PDB entry 8RR1 | electron microscopy, 2.93 A resolution | chains F and T of the 7 polymer chains in the assembly

# Chain F
Protein: tRNA methyltransferase 10 homolog C
Organism: Homo sapiens
Notes: EC 2.1.1.-, 2.1.1.218, 2.1.1.221
UniProt: Q7L0Y3 (TM10C_HUMAN); residue numbers follow UniProt; this construct covers 92-403
Amino-acid sequence (315 residues; each row starts with the number of its first residue):
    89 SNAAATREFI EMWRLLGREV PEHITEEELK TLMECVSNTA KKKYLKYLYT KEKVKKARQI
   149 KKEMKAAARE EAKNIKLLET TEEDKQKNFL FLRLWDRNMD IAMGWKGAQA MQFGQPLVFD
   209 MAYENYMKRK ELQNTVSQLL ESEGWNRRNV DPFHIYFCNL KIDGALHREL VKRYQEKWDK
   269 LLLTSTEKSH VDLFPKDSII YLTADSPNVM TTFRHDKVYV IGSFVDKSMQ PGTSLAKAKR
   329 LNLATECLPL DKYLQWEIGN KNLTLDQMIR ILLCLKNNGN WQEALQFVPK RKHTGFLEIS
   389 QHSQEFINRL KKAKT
Unresolved in the structure: 89-91, 157-174, 386-403
Construct notes: expression tag (89-91)
Residues lining bound ligands: S-adenosylhomocysteine (SAH): Leu-290, Thr-291, Ala-292, Asp-293, Val-308, Ile-309, Gly-310, Phe-312, Val-313, Asp-314, Ser-322, Glu-334, Cys-335, Leu-336, Leu-338, Lys-349, Asn-350, Leu-351, Leu-353, Met-356
Swiss-Prot annotation at these positions:
  - natural variant: Arg-181 (R181L: In COXPD30), Thr-272 (T272A: In COXPD30)
  - mutagenesis: Asp-314 (D314N: Abolished mitochondrial tRNA methylation. Does not affect mitochondrial tRNA 5'-end processing)

# Chain T
Molecule: Human mitochondrial tRNA-Tyr precursor with 3' trailer
Sequence (90 nucleotides; numbered 1 to 90; the number before each row is that of its first residue):
     1 GGUAAAAUGG CUGAGUGAAG CAUUGGACUG UAAAUCUAAA GACAGGGGUU AGGCCUCUUU
    61 UUACCAGCUC CGAGGUGAUU UUCAAGCUCG
Unresolved in the structure: 16-17, 75-86

# How chain F and chain T interact
Pairs across the interface - 94 pairs, chain F then chain T:
  Arg-106(F) / U50(T)  base contact
  Arg-106(F) / A51(T)  phosphate contact
  Arg-106(F) / G52(T)  salt bridge to the phosphate
  Ser-125(F) / G47(T)  hydrogen bond to the phosphate
  Ser-125(F) / G48(T)  hydrogen bond to the phosphate
  Asn-126(F) / G48(T)  phosphate contact
  Asn-126(F) / U49(T)  phosphate contact
  Thr-127(F) / G47(T)  hydrogen bond to the phosphate
  Thr-127(F) / G48(T)  hydrogen bond to the phosphate
  Lys-130(F) / U49(T)  base contact
  Lys-130(F) / U50(T)  base contact
  Lys-130(F) / G53(T)  hydrogen bond to the base
  Lys-131(F) / G46(T)  salt bridge to the phosphate
  Lys-134(F) / C43(T)  salt bridge to the phosphate
  Tyr-135(F) / G41(T)  hydrogen bond to the phosphate
  Tyr-135(F) / A42(T)  stacking on the base
  Lys-139(F) / G41(T)  salt bridge to the phosphate
  Lys-141(F) / A18(T)  phosphate contact
  Lys-143(F) / A39(T)  salt bridge to the phosphate
  Lys-143(F) / G41(T)  base contact
  Ala-145(F) / A19(T)  phosphate contact
  Arg-146(F) / A40(T)  base contact
  Arg-146(F) / G41(T)  hydrogen bond to the base
  Lys-149(F) / G20(T)  salt bridge to the phosphate
  Lys-150(F) / U37(T)  salt bridge to the phosphate
  Lys-153(F) / C36(T)  phosphate contact
  Phe-177(F) / U31(T)  stacking on the base
  Phe-179(F) / U31(T)  hydrogen bond to the base
  Leu-180(F) / U31(T)  base contact
  Arg-181(F) / U29(T)  hydrogen bond to the sugar
  Arg-181(F) / G30(T)  salt bridge to the phosphate
  Arg-181(F) / U31(T)  sugar contact
  Arg-181(F) / A32(T)  sugar contact
  Arg-181(F) / A33(T)  salt bridge to the phosphate
  Leu-182(F) / C28(T)  base contact
  Leu-182(F) / U29(T)  base contact
  Trp-183(F) / U29(T)  hydrogen bond to the base
  Asp-184(F) / U29(T)  hydrogen bond to the base
  Asp-184(F) / A33(T)  base contact
  Arg-185(F) / C28(T)  sugar contact
  Arg-185(F) / U29(T)  base contact
  Lys-216(F) / G45(T)  phosphate contact
  Lys-216(F) / G46(T)  salt bridge to the phosphate
  Arg-217(F) / A42(T)  base contact
  Lys-218(F) / A42(T)  sugar contact
  Lys-218(F) / G45(T)  phosphate contact
  Asn-222(F) / G9(T)  hydrogen bond to the sugar
  Asn-222(F) / G10(T)  hydrogen bond to the phosphate
  Ser-225(F) / A40(T)  hydrogen bond to the sugar
  Gln-226(F) / G9(T)  hydrogen bond to the base
  Leu-228(F) / U24(T)  sugar contact
  Glu-229(F) / G10(T)  sugar contact
  Glu-229(F) / U23(T)  sugar contact
  Gly-232(F) / U24(T)  phosphate contact
  Arg-235(F) / G25(T)  salt bridge to the phosphate
  Arg-236(F) / U23(T)  salt bridge to the phosphate
  Arg-236(F) / U24(T)  salt bridge to the phosphate
  Arg-261(F) / A40(T)  sugar contact
  Tyr-262(F) / U24(T)  sugar contact
  Gln-263(F) / G25(T)  sugar contact
  Glu-264(F) / G25(T)  hydrogen bond to the sugar
  Glu-264(F) / G26(T)  sugar contact
  Lys-265(F) / G25(T)  phosphate contact
  Lys-265(F) / G26(T)  phosphate contact
  Phe-312(F) / G9(T)  hydrogen bond to the base
  Val-313(F) / G9(T)  hydrogen bond to the base
  Asp-314(F) / G9(T)  base contact
  Lys-315(F) / G9(T)  salt bridge to the phosphate
  Lys-315(F) / A44(T)  hydrogen bond to the sugar
  Lys-315(F) / G45(T)  salt bridge to the phosphate
  Ser-316(F) / G45(T)  sugar contact
  Met-317(F) / U59(T)  sugar contact
  Met-317(F) / U60(T)  sugar contact
  Trp-344(F) / U61(T)  sugar contact
  Trp-344(F) / U62(T)  sugar contact
  Glu-345(F) / U61(T)  hydrogen bond to the sugar
  Glu-345(F) / U62(T)  sugar contact
  Ile-346(F) / A6(T)  sugar contact
  Ile-346(F) / U61(T)  base contact
  Gly-347(F) / U61(T)  sugar contact
  Asn-348(F) / G9(T)  base contact
  Asn-348(F) / U60(T)  sugar contact
  Asn-350(F) / G9(T)  base contact
  Leu-351(F) / G9(T)  base contact
  Thr-352(F) / G9(T)  sugar contact
  Asp-354(F) / G10(T)  hydrogen bond to the sugar
  Gln-355(F) / G10(T)  hydrogen bond to the phosphate
  Gln-355(F) / C11(T)  phosphate contact
  Pro-377(F) / C11(T)  phosphate contact
  Pro-377(F) / U12(T)  phosphate contact
  Lys-378(F) / U12(T)  hydrogen bond to the phosphate
  Arg-379(F) / U8(T)  salt bridge to the phosphate
  Arg-379(F) / C11(T)  salt bridge to the phosphate
  Arg-379(F) / U12(T)  salt bridge to the phosphate
Other interface residues (no listed pair), chain F (66 interface residues in all): Tyr-137, Thr-138, Val-142, Lys-268, Pro-319, Leu-353, Arg-358
Other interface residues (no listed pair), chain T (42 interface residues in all): A7, A27

# In short
Chain F and chain T form an interface of 66 and 42 residues respectively, with 23 hydrogen bonds, 18 salt
bridges and 2 aromatic stacking contacts. Polar contacts include Lys-130(F)/G53(T), Arg-146(F)/G41(T) and
Phe-179(F)/U31(T). Bound to chain F: S-adenosylhomocysteine.
Chain F is tRNA methyltransferase 10 homolog C (Homo sapiens) and chain T is Human mitochondrial tRNA-Tyr
precursor with 3' trailer; the structure, Human mitochondrial RNase Z complex with ELAC2-D550N catalytic
mutant and tRNA-Tyr precursor (Composite model), was determined by electron microscopy together with 8RR4 from
the same study.
